Entry 2UVU (X-ray diffraction, 2.70 A resolution); this record covers chains A and P of the 3 polymer chains in the assembly.

[Chain A]
Protein: DNA polymerase IV
Source organism: Sulfolobus solfataricus
Notes: EC 2.7.7.7
UniProt: Q97W02 (DPO42_SULSO); numbering as in UniProt (aligned over 1-352)
Chain sequence (358 residues; row label = number of the first residue in the row; numbers below 1 keep their minus sign (His-5 is residue -5)):
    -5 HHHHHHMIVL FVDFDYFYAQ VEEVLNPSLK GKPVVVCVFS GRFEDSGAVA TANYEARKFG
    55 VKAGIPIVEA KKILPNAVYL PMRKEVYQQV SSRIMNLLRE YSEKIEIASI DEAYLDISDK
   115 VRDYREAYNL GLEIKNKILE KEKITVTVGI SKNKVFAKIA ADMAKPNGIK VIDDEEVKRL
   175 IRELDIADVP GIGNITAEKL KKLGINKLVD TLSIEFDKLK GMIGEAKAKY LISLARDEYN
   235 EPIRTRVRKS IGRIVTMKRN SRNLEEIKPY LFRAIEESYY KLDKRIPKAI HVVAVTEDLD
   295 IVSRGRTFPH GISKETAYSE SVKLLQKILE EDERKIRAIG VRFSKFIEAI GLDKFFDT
Not modelled in the structure: -5 to -1, 344-352
Construct notes: engineered mutation Ala332 (Arg in Q97W02)
Bound ions: Ca2+ site 1: Asp7, Asp105, Glu106 (together with 2'-deoxyguanosine-5'-triphosphate); Ca2+ site 2: Asp7, Phe8, Asp105 (together with 2'-deoxyguanosine-5'-triphosphate); Ca2+ site 3: Ala181, Ile186
Ligand contacts: 2'-deoxyguanosine-5'-triphosphate (DGT): Asp7, Phe8, Asp9, Tyr10, Phe11, Tyr12, Val32, Ala44, Thr45, Tyr48, Arg51, Ala57, Gly58, Met76, Ile104, Asp105, Lys159
Curated features (UniProtKB/Swiss-Prot):
  - active site: Glu106
  - binding site (Mg(2+)): Asp7, Asp105
  - site: Tyr12 (Substrate discrimination)
  - mutagenesis: Asp105 to Glu106 (Loss of function), Glu342 to Thr352 (Almost complete loss of interaction with PCNA)
What the authors report for this chain:
  - binding site for the 18-nt DNA strand: Ala42, Arg331

[Chain P]
Molecule: 14-nt DNA strand
Sequence (14 nucleotides; row label = number of the first residue in the row):
     1 GGGGGAAGGA TTCA

[How chain A and chain P interact]
Pairs across the interface (29; chain A residue first):
  Ser103(A) with DA14(P), hydrogen bond to the phosphate
  Ile104(A) with DA14(P), phosphate contact
  Asp105(A) with DA14(P), phosphate contact
  Glu106(A) with DA14(P), sugar contact
  Lys152(A) with DC13(P), phosphate contact; DA14(P), salt bridge to the phosphate
  Pro184(A) with DC13(P), phosphate contact
  Gly185(A) with DT12(P), phosphate contact; DC13(P), hydrogen bond to the phosphate
  Ile186(A) with DT12(P), phosphate contact; DC13(P), hydrogen bond to the phosphate
  Gly187(A) with DT12(P), hydrogen bond to the phosphate; DC13(P), phosphate contact
  Asn188(A) with DT12(P), phosphate contact
  Ile189(A) with DT11(P), phosphate contact; DT12(P), hydrogen bond to the phosphate
  Thr190(A) with DT11(P), hydrogen bond to the phosphate; DT12(P), hydrogen bond to the phosphate
  Lys193(A) with DT11(P), salt bridge to the phosphate
  Ser297(A) with DG8(P), sugar contact; DG9(P), hydrogen bond to the phosphate
  Arg298(A) with DG8(P), salt bridge to the phosphate; DG9(P), salt bridge to the phosphate
  Gly299(A) with DA7(P), phosphate contact; DG8(P), hydrogen bond to the phosphate
  Arg300(A) with DA7(P), phosphate contact
  Thr301(A) with DA6(P), sugar contact; DA7(P), hydrogen bond to the phosphate
  Lys339(A) with DA6(P), salt bridge to the phosphate
Other interface residues (no listed pair), chain A (24 interface residues in all): Val183, Ala191, Lys221, Val296, Lys321

[Overview]
24 residues of chain A face 8 of chain P across their interface; the contacts include 10 hydrogen bonds and 5
salt bridges. Polar pairs include Ser103(A)-DA14(P), Gly185(A)-DC13(P) and Ile186(A)-DC13(P). Ligands of chain
A: 2'-deoxyguanosine-5'-triphosphate. The paper reports a binding site for the 18-nt DNA strand at Ala42(A)
and Arg331(A).
Here chain A is DNA polymerase IV (Sulfolobus solfataricus) and chain P is a 14-nt DNA strand. Entry 2UVU
(Crystal structures of mutant Dpo4 DNA polymerases with 8-oxoG containing DNA template-primer constructs) was
determined by X-ray diffraction (same publication as 2UVR, 2UVV and 2UVW).
